PDB entry 7WKR | X-ray diffraction, 1.60 A resolution | chain A

[Chain A]
Name: Lysozyme C
From: Gallus gallus
Notes: EC 3.2.1.17
UniProtKB: P00698 (LYSC_CHICK); residue numbers follow UniProt; this construct covers 19-147
Sequence (129 residues; numbered 19 to 147; the number before each row is that of its first residue):
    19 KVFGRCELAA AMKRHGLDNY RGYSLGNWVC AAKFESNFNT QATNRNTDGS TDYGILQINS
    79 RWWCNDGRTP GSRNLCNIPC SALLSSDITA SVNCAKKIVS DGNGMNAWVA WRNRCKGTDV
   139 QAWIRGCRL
Disulfide bonds: C24-C145, C48-C133, C82-C98, C94-C112
Swiss-Prot annotation at these positions:
  - active site: E53, D70
  - binding site (substrate): D119

[In short]
From UniProt: active-site residues E53 and D70 and substrate-binding residue D119.
Chain A is Lysozyme C (Gallus gallus); the structure, Room temperature structure of lysozyme solved by serial
synchrotron crystallography, was determined by X-ray diffraction (same publication as 7WUC).
